Entry 7JRF (X-ray diffraction, 1.33 A resolution); this record covers chains B and C of the 4 polymer chains in the assembly.

# Chain B
Molecule: Nitrogenase molybdenum-iron protein beta chain
From: Azotobacter vinelandii
Notes: EC 1.18.6.1
Reference sequence: P07329 (NIFK_AZOVI); residue numbers follow UniProt; this construct covers 1-523
Chain sequence (523 residues; row label = number of the first residue in the row):
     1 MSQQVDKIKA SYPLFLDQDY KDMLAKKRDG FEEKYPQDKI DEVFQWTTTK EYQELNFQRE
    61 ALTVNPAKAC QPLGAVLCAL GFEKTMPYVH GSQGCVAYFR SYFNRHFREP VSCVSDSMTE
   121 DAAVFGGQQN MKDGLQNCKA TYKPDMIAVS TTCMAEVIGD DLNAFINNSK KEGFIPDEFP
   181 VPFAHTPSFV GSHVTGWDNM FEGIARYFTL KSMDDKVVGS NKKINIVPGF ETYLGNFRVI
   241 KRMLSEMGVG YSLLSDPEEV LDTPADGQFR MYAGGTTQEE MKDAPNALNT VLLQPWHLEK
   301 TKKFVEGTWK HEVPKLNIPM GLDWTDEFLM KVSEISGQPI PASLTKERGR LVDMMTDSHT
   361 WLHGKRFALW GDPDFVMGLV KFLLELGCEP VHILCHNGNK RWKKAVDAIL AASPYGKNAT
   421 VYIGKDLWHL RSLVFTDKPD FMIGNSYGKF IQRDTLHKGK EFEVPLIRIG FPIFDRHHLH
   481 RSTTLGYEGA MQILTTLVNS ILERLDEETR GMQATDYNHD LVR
Disordered / not traced: 1
Curated features (UniProtKB/Swiss-Prot):
  - binding site ([8Fe-7S] cluster): Cys70, Cys95, Cys153, Ser188

# Chain C
Molecule: Nitrogenase molybdenum-iron protein alpha chain
From: Azotobacter vinelandii
Notes: EC 1.18.6.1
Reference sequence: P07328 (NIFD_AZOVI); residues 1-492 here = UniProt positions 1-492
Chain sequence (492 residues; row label = number of the first residue in the row):
     1 MTGMSREEVE SLIQEVLEVY PEKARKDRNK HLAVNDPAVT QSKKCIISNK KSQPGLMTIR
    61 GCAYAGSKGV VWGPIKDMIH ISHGPVGCGQ YSRAGRRNYY IGTTGVNAFV TMNFTSDFQE
   121 KDIVFGGDKK LAKLIDEVET LFPLNKGISV QSECPIGLIG DDIESVSKVK GAELSKTIVP
   181 VRCEGFRGVS QSLGHHIAND AVRDWVLGKR DEDTTFASTP YDVAIIGDYN IGGDAWSSRI
   241 LLEEMGLRCV AQWSGDGSIS EIELTPKVKL NLVHCYRSMN YISRHMEEKY GIPWMEYNFF
   301 GPTKTIESLR AIAAKFDESI QKKCEEVIAK YKPEWEAVVA KYRPRLEGKR VMLYIGGLRP
   361 RHVIGAYEDL GMEVVGTGYE FAHNDDYDRT MKEMGDSTLL YDDVTGYEFE EFVKRIKPDL
   421 IGSGIKEKFI FQKMGIPFRE MHSWDYSGPY HGFDGFAIFA RDMDMTLNNP CWKKLQAPWE
   481 ASEGAEKVAA SA
Disordered / not traced: 1-3, 481-492
Curated features (UniProtKB/Swiss-Prot):
  - binding site ([8Fe-7S] cluster): Cys62, Cys88, Cys154
  - binding site ([7Fe-Mo-9S-C-homocitryl] cluster): Cys275, His442
  - mutagenesis: His195 (H195Q: No nitrogenase activity)
What the authors report for this chain:
  - binding site for carbon monoxide: Gln191

# How chain B and chain C interact
Residue-residue contacts (49; chain B residue first):
  Leu322(B) - Lys474(C)
  Asp323(B) - Lys474(C)  salt bridge
  Asp326(B) - Pro478(C)
  Asp326(B) - Trp479(C)
  Met330(B) - Pro478(C)  hydrophobic
  Met330(B) - Trp479(C)  hydrophobic
  Ile340(B) - Trp479(C)  hydrophobic
  Thr345(B) - Trp479(C)  hydrogen bond
  Thr345(B) - Glu480(C)
  Arg348(B) - Lys474(C)  hydrogen bond (side chain-backbone)
  Arg348(B) - Leu475(C)
  Arg348(B) - Gln476(C)
  Arg348(B) - Ala477(C)
  Arg348(B) - Pro478(C)
  Arg348(B) - Trp479(C)
  Val352(B) - Lys474(C)
  Val352(B) - Leu475(C)  hydrophobic
  Asp353(B) - Lys433(C)  salt bridge
  Thr356(B) - Gln432(C)  hydrogen bond
  Thr356(B) - Trp472(C)
  Asp357(B) - Phe429(C)
  Asp357(B) - Gln432(C)
  His359(B) - Thr466(C)  hydrogen bond
  His359(B) - Asn469(C)
  Thr360(B) - Arg439(C)
  Thr360(B) - Met465(C)
  Thr360(B) - Thr466(C)
  Trp361(B) - Tyr446(C)  hydrophobic
  His363(B) - Met465(C)
  His363(B) - Asn469(C)
  Leu384(B) - Pro470(C)
  Glu385(B) - Pro470(C)
  Gly387(B) - Pro470(C)
  Tyr415(B) - Pro470(C)
  Tyr487(B) - Trp479(C)
  Met512(B) - Thr103(C)
  Met512(B) - Thr104(C)
  Gln513(B) - Ile101(C)
  Gln513(B) - Gly102(C)
  Gln513(B) - Thr103(C)  hydrogen bond
  Tyr517(B) - Tyr99(C)
  Tyr517(B) - Tyr100(C)
  Asn518(B) - Tyr99(C)  hydrogen bond
  Asp520(B) - Arg97(C)  salt bridge
  Asp520(B) - Tyr99(C)  hydrogen bond
  Leu521(B) - Arg93(C)
  Leu521(B) - Ala94(C)  hydrophobic
  Val522(B) - Tyr446(C)
  Arg523(B) - Tyr446(C)
Also at the interface, not in a pair above, chain B (30 interface residues in all): Met355, Asp516
Also at the interface, not in a pair above, chain C (31 interface residues in all): Asn107, Trp236, Lys428, Asp445, Cys471

# In short
30 residues of chain B face 31 of chain C across their interface; the contacts include 7 hydrogen bonds and 3
salt bridges. Polar pairs include Asp323(B)-Lys474(C), Asp353(B)-Lys433(C) and Asp520(B)-Arg97(C). From the
paper: a binding site for carbon monoxide at Gln191(C).
Here chain B is Nitrogenase molybdenum-iron protein beta chain and chain C is Nitrogenase molybdenum-iron
protein alpha chain, both from Azotobacter vinelandii. Entry 7JRF (Co-co-bound nitrogenase mofe-protein from
a. vinelandii) was determined by X-ray diffraction.
